Entry 8FNK (electron microscopy, 3.70 A resolution); this record covers chains m and 8 of the 11 polymer chains in the assembly.

== Chain m ==
Molecule: mRNA
Source organism: Trypanosoma brucei
Sequence (51 nucleotides; row label = number of the first residue in the row):
   101 UAUAUAAUAG AAUAAGAUAA GUUUUUUUUU UUUUUUUUUU UUUUUUUUUU U

== Chain 8 ==
Name: RNA-editing substrate-binding complex protein 8 (RESC8)
Source organism: Trypanosoma brucei
UniProt: Q389W4 (Q389W4_TRYB2); numbering as in UniProt (aligned over 1-545)
Amino-acid sequence (545 residues; row label = number of the first residue in the row):
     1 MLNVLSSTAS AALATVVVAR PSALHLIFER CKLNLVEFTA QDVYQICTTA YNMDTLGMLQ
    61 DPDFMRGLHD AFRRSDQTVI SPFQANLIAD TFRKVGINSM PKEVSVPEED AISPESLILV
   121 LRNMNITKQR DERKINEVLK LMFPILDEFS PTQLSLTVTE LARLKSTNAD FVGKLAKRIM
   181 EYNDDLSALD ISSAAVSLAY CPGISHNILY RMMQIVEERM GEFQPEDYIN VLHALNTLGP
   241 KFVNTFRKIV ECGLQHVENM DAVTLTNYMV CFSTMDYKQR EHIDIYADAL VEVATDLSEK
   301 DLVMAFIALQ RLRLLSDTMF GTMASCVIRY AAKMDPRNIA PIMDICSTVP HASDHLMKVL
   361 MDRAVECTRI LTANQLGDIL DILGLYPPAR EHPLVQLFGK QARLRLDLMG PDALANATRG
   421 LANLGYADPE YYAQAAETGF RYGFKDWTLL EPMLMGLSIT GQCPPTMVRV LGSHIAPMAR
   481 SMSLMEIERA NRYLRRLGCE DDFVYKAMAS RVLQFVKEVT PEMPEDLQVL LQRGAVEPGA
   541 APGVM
Disordered / not traced: 1-20, 534-545

== Interface between chain m and chain 8 ==
Pairs across the interface - 17 pairs, chain m then chain 8:
  A104(m) with Tyr44(8), sugar contact
  A106(m) with Phe83(8), phosphate contact; Leu87(8), base contact
  A107(m) with Phe83(8), base contact; Asn125(8), base contact; Glu160(8), hydrogen bond to the base; Arg163(8), hydrogen bond to the base
  A109(m) with Tyr200(8), base contact
  G110(m) with Lys300(8), base contact; Arg337(8), hydrogen bond to the base; Asn338(8), hydrogen bond to the base
  A111(m) with Arg337(8), base contact
  A112(m) with Asn374(8), hydrogen bond to the phosphate
  U113(m) with Leu408(8), hydrogen bond to the sugar
  A114(m) with Tyr442(8), base contact
  A115(m) with Arg441(8), base contact
  G116(m) with Arg441(8), hydrogen bond to the base
Interface residues without a listed pair, chain m (12 interface residues in all): U105
Interface residues without a listed pair, chain 8 (20 interface residues in all): Gln84, Arg122, Ile126, Met304, Gln375, Pro411

== In short ==
The interface between chain m and chain 8 involves 12 residues on one side and 20 on the other; the contacts
include 7 hydrogen bonds. Among the polar pairs are A107(m)-Glu160(8), A107(m)-Arg163(8) and
G110(m)-Arg337(8).
Chain m is mRNA and chain 8 is RNA-editing substrate-binding complex protein 8 (RESC8), both from Trypanosoma
brucei; the structure, Cryo-EM structure of RNase-untreated RESC-B in trypanosomal RNA editing, was determined
by electron microscopy, deposited together with 8FN4, 8FN6, 8FNC, 8FNF and 8FNI.
